Entry 5WVI (electron microscopy, 6.30 A resolution (low resolution: residue-level contacts below are approximate; hydrogen-bond / salt-bridge calls are withheld)); this record covers chains S and T of the 47 polymer chains in the assembly.

[Chain S]
Protein: 26S proteasome regulatory subunit RPN3
From: Saccharomyces cerevisiae (strain ATCC 204508 / S288c)
UniProtKB: P40016 (RPN3_YEAST); residues 1-523 here = UniProt positions 1-523
Amino-acid sequence (523 residues; each row starts with the number of its first residue):
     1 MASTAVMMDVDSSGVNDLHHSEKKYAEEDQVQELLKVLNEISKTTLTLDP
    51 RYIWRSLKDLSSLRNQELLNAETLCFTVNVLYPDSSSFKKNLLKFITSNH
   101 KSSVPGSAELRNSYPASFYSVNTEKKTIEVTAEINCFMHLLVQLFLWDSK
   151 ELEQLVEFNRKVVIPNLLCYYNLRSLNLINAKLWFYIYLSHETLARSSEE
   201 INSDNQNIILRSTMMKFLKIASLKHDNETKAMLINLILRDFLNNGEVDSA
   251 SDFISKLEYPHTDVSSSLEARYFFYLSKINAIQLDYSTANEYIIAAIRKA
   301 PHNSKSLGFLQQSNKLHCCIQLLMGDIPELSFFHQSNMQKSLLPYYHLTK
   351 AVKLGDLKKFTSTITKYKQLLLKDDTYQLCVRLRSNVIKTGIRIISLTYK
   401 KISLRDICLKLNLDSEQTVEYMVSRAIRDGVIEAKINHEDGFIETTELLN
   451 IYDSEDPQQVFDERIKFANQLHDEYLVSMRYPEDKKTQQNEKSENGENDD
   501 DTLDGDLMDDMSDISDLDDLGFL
Not modelled in the structure: 1-125, 479-523
Swiss-Prot annotation at these positions:
  - modified residue: Ala-2 (N-acetylalanine), Ser-454 (Phosphoserine)

[Chain T]
Protein: 26S proteasome regulatory subunit RPN12
From: Saccharomyces cerevisiae (strain ATCC 204508 / S288c)
UniProtKB: P32496 (RPN12_YEAST); numbering as in UniProt (aligned over 1-274)
Amino-acid sequence (274 residues; numbered 1 to 274; the number before each row is that of its first residue):
     1 MPSLAELTKSLSIAFENGDYAACEKLLPPIKIELIKNNLLIPDLSIQNDI
    51 YLNDLMITKRILEVGALASIQTFNFDSFENYFNQLKPYYFSNNHKLSESD
   101 KKSKLISLYLLNLLSQNNTTKFHSELQYLDKHIKNLEDDSLLSYPIKLDR
   151 WLMEGSYQKAWDLLQSGSQNISEFDSFTDILKSAIRDEIAKNTELSYDFL
   201 PLSNIKALLFFNNEKETEKFALERNWPIVNSKVYFNNQSKEKADYEDEMM
   251 HEEDQKTNIIEKAMDYAISIENIV
Not modelled in the structure: 273-274

[Interface between chain S and chain T]
Contacting residue pairs - 79 pairs, chain S then chain T:
  Asn-202(S) with Lys-95(T)
  Ser-203(S) with Asn-93(T); His-94(T)
  Asp-204(S) with Asn-93(T)
  Asn-205(S) with Leu-44(T); His-94(T)
  Asn-207(S) with Asn-92(T)
  Ile-208(S) with Leu-44(T); Ser-91(T); Asn-92(T)
  Ile-209(S) with Leu-44(T)
  Arg-211(S) with Asn-92(T)
  Leu-242(S) with Gln-127(T)
  Asn-243(S) with Gln-127(T); Tyr-128(T); Asp-130(T)
  Asn-244(S) with Asn-92(T); Asn-93(T)
  Gly-245(S) with Tyr-128(T)
  Glu-246(S) with Tyr-128(T)
  Val-247(S) with Tyr-128(T)
  Asp-248(S) with Ser-124(T); Tyr-128(T)
  Ile-282(S) with Thr-120(T); His-123(T); Ser-124(T); Gln-127(T)
  Gln-283(S) with Thr-120(T)
  Leu-284(S) with Thr-119(T); Met-153(T)
  Tyr-377(S) with Ile-133(T); Glu-137(T)
  Gln-378(S) with Gln-127(T); His-132(T)
  Val-381(S) with Arg-150(T); Glu-154(T)
  Arg-384(S) with Arg-150(T); Trp-151(T); Glu-154(T)
  Ser-385(S) with Glu-154(T)
  Ile-388(S) with Glu-154(T)
  Thr-418(S) with Gln-158(T)
  Glu-420(S) with Tyr-197(T)
  Tyr-421(S) with Gly-155(T); Tyr-157(T); Ile-189(T); Leu-208(T)
  Met-422(S) with Gly-155(T); Ser-156(T)
  Ser-424(S) with Asn-192(T); Ser-196(T)
  Arg-425(S) with Met-153(T); Gly-155(T); Glu-188(T); Asn-192(T)
  Ile-427(S) with Leu-195(T); Ser-196(T)
  Arg-428(S) with Lys-191(T); Asn-192(T)
  Ala-434(S) with Leu-195(T); Ser-196(T)
  Lys-435(S) with Ser-196(T); Asp-198(T)
  Ile-436(S) with Ser-196(T); Tyr-197(T)
  His-438(S) with Phe-199(T); Pro-201(T); Asn-204(T); Lys-232(T)
  Glu-455(S) with Gln-255(T)
  Gln-458(S) with Ile-259(T)
  Asp-462(S) with Lys-262(T)
  Ile-465(S) with Lys-262(T); Tyr-266(T)
  Ala-468(S) with Tyr-266(T)
  Asn-469(S) with Tyr-266(T); Ser-269(T); Ile-270(T)
  His-472(S) with Ile-270(T)
Also at the interface, not in a pair above, chain S (48 interface residues in all): Asp-414, Gln-417, Glu-433, Asn-437, Lys-466
Also at the interface, not in a pair above, chain T (50 interface residues in all): Lys-86, Leu-96, Glu-125, Leu-129, Leu-152, Lys-159, Ala-207

[In short]
48 residues of chain S and 50 residues of chain T are in contact.
Here chain S is 26S proteasome regulatory subunit RPN3 and chain T is 26S proteasome regulatory subunit RPN12,
both from Saccharomyces cerevisiae (strain ATCC 204508 / S288c). Entry 5WVI (The resting state of yeast
proteasome) was determined by electron microscopy, deposited together with 5WVK.
